PDB entry 8ZMT | electron microscopy, 2.52 A resolution | chains O and T of the 20 polymer chains in the assembly

Chain O:
Name: Cytochrome c1, heme protein, mitochondrial
Organism: Saccharomyces cerevisiae
Notes: EC 7.1.1.8
UniProtKB: A0A5B9RH60 (A0A5B9RH60_YEASX); residue numbers follow UniProt; this construct covers 62-309
Amino-acid sequence (248 residues; each row starts with the number of its first residue):
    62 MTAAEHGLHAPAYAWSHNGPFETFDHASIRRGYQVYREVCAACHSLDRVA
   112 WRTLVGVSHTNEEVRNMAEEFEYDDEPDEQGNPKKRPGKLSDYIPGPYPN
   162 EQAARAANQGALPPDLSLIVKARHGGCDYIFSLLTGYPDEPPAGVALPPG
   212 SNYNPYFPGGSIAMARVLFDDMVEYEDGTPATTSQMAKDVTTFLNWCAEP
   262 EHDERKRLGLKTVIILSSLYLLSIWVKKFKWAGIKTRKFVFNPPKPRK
Bound ions: heme Fe near H105 (its only coordinating residue here)
Ligand contacts:
  - cardiolipin (CN3; (2R,5S,11R,14R)-5,8,11-trihydroxy-2-(nonanoyloxy)-5,11-dioxido-16-oxo-14-[(propanoyloxy)methyl]-4,6,10,12,15-pentaoxa-5,11-diphosphanonadec-1-yl undecanoate): Y281, I285, K288, K289
  - heme (HEM): V100, C101, C104, H105, N169, A172, L173, P174, P175, L177, I180, R184, Y190, I191, L194, L195, F218, I223, A224, M225, V228, L229

Chain T:
Name: Cytochrome b-c1 complex subunit 9, mitochondrial
Organism: Saccharomyces cerevisiae
UniProtKB: P22289 (QCR9_YEAST); numbering as in UniProt (aligned over 4-58)
Amino-acid sequence (55 residues; numbered 4 to 58; the number before each row is that of its first residue):
     4 SSLYKTFFKRNAVFVGTIFAGAFVFQTVFDTAITSWYENHNKGKLWKDVK
    54 ARIAA
Disordered / not traced: 58

Interface between chain O and chain T:
Contacting residue pairs - 29 pairs, chain O then chain T:
  S77(O) with K47(T), hydrogen bond (backbone-side chain)
  F82(O) with Y40(T); H43(T); N44(T)
  E83(O) with H43(T), salt bridge; N44(T); K47(T)
  T84(O) with Y40(T); N44(T); K47(T), hydrogen bond (backbone-side chain); L48(T)
  F85(O) with K47(T)
  D86(O) with K47(T)
  H87(O) with K47(T), hydrogen bond (backbone-backbone)
  A88(O) with V52(T); R55(T)
  G117(O) with W49(T)
  V118(O) with W49(T)
  S119(O) with W49(T)
  H120(O) with W49(T)
  D264(O) with Y40(T), hydrogen bond (backbone-side chain)
  K267(O) with Y40(T)
  R268(O) with T37(T); Y40(T)
  L271(O) with I36(T), hydrophobic
  K272(O) with D33(T), salt bridge; I36(T)
  I275(O) with F32(T), hydrophobic
  I276(O) with F32(T), hydrophobic
Other interface residues (no listed pair), chain O (21 interface residues in all): R91, T121
Other interface residues (no listed pair), chain T (15 interface residues in all): F28, W39, K53

In short:
21 residues of chain O face 15 of chain T across their interface; the contacts include 4 hydrogen bonds and 2
salt bridges. Polar pairs include E83(O)-H43(T), K272(O)-D33(T) and S77(O)-K47(T). Bound to chain O:
cardiolipin and heme.
Chain O is Cytochrome c1, heme protein, mitochondrial and chain T is Cytochrome b-c1 complex subunit 9,
mitochondrial, both from Saccharomyces cerevisiae; the structure, Cryo-EM structure of Saccharomyces
cerevisiae bc1 complex in Metyltetraprole-bound state, was determined by electron microscopy, deposited
together with 8YHQ and 8YIN.
